PDB entry 9DLD | electron microscopy, 3.20 A resolution | chains A and B of the 3 polymer chains in the assembly

Chain A:
Molecule: Dynein heavy chain, cytoplasmic
Organism: Saccharomyces cerevisiae
Reference sequence: P36022 (DYHC_YEAST); the construct has insertions or renumbered stretches relative to UniProt, so the offset changes along the chain: 1221-1488 = UniProt 1219-1486; 1511-4092 = UniProt 1511-4092
Chain sequence (2875 residues; row label = number of the first residue in the row; note: 22 numbers in that range are skipped by the numbering (no residue carries them; nothing is unmodelled there); a row labelled like 1488A-1488X holds insertion residues (1488A, then the next letters in order)):
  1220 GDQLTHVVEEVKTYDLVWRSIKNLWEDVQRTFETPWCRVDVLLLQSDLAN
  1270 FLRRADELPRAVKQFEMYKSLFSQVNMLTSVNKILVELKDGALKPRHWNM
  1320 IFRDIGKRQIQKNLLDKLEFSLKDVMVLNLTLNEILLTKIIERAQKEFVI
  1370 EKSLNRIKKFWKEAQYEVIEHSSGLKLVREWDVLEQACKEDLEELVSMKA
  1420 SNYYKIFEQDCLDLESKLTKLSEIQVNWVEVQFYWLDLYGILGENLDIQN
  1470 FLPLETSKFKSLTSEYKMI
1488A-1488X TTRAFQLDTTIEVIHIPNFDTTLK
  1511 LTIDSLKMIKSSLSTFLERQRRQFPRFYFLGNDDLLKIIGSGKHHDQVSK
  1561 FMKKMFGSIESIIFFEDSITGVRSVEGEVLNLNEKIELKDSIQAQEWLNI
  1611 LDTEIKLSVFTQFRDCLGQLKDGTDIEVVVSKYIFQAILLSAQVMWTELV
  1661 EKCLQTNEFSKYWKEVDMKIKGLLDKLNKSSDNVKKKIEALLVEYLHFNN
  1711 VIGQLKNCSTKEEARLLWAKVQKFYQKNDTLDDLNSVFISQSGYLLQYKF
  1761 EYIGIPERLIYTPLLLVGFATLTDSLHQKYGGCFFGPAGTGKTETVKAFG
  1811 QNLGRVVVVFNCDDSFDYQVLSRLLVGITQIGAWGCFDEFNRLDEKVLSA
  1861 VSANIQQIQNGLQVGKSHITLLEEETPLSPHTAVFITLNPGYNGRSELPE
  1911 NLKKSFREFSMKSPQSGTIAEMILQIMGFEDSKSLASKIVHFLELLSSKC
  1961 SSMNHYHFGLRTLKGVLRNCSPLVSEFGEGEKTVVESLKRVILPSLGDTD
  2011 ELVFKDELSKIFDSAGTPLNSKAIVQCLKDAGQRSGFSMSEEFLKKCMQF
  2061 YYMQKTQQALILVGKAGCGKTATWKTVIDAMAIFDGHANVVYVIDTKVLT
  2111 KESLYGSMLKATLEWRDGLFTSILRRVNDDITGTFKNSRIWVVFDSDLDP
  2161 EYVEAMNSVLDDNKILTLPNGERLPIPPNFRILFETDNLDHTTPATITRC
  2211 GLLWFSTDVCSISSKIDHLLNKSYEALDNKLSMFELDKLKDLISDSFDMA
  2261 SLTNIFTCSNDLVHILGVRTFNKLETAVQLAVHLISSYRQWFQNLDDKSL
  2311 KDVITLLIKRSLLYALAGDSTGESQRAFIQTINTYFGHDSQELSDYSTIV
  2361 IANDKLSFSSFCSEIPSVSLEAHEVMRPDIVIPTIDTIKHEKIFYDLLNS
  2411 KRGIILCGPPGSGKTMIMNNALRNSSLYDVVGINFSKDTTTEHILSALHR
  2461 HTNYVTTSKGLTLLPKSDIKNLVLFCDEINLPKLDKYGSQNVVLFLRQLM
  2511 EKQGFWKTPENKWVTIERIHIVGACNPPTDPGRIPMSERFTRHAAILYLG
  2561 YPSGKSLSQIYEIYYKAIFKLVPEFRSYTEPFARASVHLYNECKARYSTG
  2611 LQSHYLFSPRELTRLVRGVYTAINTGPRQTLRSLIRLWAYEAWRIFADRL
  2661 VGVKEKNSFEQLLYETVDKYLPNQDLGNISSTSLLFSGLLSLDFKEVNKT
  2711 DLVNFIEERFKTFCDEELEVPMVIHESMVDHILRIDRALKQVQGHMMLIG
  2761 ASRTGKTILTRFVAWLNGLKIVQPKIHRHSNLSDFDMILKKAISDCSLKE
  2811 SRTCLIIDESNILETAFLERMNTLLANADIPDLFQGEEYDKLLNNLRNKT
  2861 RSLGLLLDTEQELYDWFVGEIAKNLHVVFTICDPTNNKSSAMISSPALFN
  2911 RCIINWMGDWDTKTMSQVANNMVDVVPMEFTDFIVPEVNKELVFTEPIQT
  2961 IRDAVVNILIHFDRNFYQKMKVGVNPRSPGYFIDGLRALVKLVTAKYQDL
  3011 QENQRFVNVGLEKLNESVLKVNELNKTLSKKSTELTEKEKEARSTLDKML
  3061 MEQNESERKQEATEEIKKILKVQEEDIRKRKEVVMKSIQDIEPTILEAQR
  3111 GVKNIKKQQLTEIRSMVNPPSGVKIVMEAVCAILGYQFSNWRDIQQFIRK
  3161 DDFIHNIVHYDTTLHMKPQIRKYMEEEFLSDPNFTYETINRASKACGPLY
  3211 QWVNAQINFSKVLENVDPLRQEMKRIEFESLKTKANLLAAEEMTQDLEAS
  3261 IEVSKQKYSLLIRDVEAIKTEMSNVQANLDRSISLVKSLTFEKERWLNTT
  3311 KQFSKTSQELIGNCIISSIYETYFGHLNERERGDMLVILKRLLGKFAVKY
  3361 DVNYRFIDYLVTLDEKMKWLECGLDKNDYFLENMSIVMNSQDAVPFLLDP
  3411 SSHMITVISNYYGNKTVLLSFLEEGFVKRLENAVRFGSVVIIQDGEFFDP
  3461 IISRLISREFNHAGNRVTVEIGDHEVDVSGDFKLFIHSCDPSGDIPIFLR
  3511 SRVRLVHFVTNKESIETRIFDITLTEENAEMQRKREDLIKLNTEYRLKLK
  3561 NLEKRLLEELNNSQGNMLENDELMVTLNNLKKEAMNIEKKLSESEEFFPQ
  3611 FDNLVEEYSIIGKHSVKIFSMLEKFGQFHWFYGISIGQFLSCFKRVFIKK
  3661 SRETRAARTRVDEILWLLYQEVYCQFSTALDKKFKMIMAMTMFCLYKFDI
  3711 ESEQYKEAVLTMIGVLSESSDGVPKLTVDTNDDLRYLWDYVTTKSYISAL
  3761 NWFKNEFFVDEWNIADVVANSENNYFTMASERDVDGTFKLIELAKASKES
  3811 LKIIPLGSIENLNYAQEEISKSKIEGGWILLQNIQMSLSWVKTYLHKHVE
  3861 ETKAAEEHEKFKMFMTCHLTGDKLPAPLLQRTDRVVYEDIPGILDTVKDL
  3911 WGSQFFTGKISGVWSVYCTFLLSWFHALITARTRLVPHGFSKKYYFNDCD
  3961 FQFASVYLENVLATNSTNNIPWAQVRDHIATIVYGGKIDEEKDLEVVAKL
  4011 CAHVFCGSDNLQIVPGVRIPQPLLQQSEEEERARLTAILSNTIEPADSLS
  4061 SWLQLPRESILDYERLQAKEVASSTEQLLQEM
Not modelled in the structure: 1220-1442, 1488A-1488X, 1903-1905, 2119-2124, 2237-2244, 3035-3288, 3573-3581, 3661-3669, 3737-3740, 3860-3866, 3917-3920, 4092
Construct notes: expression tag (1220); conflict Phe-1575 (Leu in P36022), Ser-1578 (Phe in P36022), Glu-1668 (Gln in P36022), Val-1777 (Ile in P36022), Val-1984 (Ile in P36022), Val-2936 (Ile in P36022), Gln-3266 (Arg in P36022), Gly-3343 (Ala in P36022), Val-3444 (Ile in P36022), Arg-3556 (Lys in P36022), Asp-3742 (Asn in P36022), Val-3895 (Phe in P36022), Asp-4072 (Asn in P36022)
Metal / ion sites: Mg2+: Thr-2081, Glu-2195 (together with ATP)
Residues lining bound ligands:
  - ADP (adenosine-5'-diphosphate), molecule 1: Leu-1769, Ile-1770, Thr-1772, Leu-1775, Pro-1797, Ala-1798, Gly-1799, Thr-1800, Gly-1801, Lys-1802, Thr-1803, Glu-1804, Pro-1924, Ile-1929, Leu-1970, Arg-1971, Lys-1974
  - ADP, molecule 2: Ile-2390, Val-2391, Ile-2392, Thr-2394, Thr-2397, Pro-2419, Pro-2420, Gly-2421, Ser-2422, Gly-2423, Lys-2424, Thr-2425, Met-2426, Ile-2570, Tyr-2571, Tyr-2574, Pro-2619, Arg-2620, Thr-2623
  - ADP, molecule 3: Val-2730, Pro-2731, Met-2732, Val-2733, Ile-2734, His-2735, Met-2738, Ala-2761, Ser-2762, Arg-2763, Thr-2764, Gly-2765, Lys-2766, Thr-2767, Ile-2768, Cys-2892, Trp-2920, Val-2928, Ile-2993, Arg-2997, Glu-3469, Arg-3512
  - ATP (adenosine-5'-triphosphate): Phe-2047, Ser-2048, Phe-2053, Lys-2075, Ala-2076, Gly-2077, Cys-2078, Gly-2079, Lys-2080, Thr-2081, Ala-2082, Asp-2155, Glu-2195, Val-2219, Cys-2220, Ser-2224, Lys-2225, His-2228, Leu-2229, Glu-2285, Arg-2507, Arg-2549, Arg-2552
Swiss-Prot annotation at these positions:
  - binding site (ATP): Gly-1796 to Thr-1803, Gly-2074 to Thr-2081, Gly-2418 to Thr-2425, Gly-2760 to Thr-2767
Reported in the primary citation:
  - mutagenesis - D2868K: increased catalytic activity
  - mutagenesis - D2868K: unchanged binding to Lis1 (citing earlier work)

Chain B:
Molecule: Nuclear distribution protein PAC1
Organism: Saccharomyces cerevisiae
Reference sequence: P39946 (LIS1_YEAST); residue numbers follow UniProt; this construct covers 1-494
Chain sequence (495 residues; row label = number of the first residue in the row; numbering starts at 0):
     0 GMTNWQQQLPLTDTQKNELDKSVLRYLNWNYKQTVRHEHAQDYESVRHAI
    50 VTLSGFLLQESVDRQEFISNNDTSNESMVDIDELLLPKKWNSIVRLQKKI
   100 IELEQNTETLVSQIKDLNTQVSELAQFKPTTSNGTSAHNVLKWIPRNLPS
   150 CLINVESSVTSVKLHPNLPIVFVATDHGKLYAFDLFNYTIPLASLQSHTK
   200 AITSMDVLFTNYTNSSKKNYLVIVTASKDLQIHVFKWVSEECKFQQIRSL
   250 LGHEHIVSAVKIWQKNNDVHIASCSRDQTVKIWDFHNGWSLKTFQPHSQW
   300 VRSIDVLGDYIISGSHDTTLRLTHWPSGNGLSVGTGHEFPIEKVKFIHFI
   350 EDSPEIRFRTPSTDRYKNWGMQYCVSASRDRTIKIWEIPLPTLMAHRAPI
   400 PNPTDSNFRCVLTLKGHLSWVRDISIRGQYLFSCADDKSVRCWDLNTGQC
   450 LHVWEKLHTGFVNCLDLDVDFDSNVTPRQMMVTGGLDCKSNVFMR
Not modelled in the structure: 0-138, 212-215, 350-355, 390-404
Construct notes: expression tag (0)
Reported in the primary citation:
  - mutagenesis - R275A/R301A/R378A/W419A/K437A: abolished catalytic activity with Dynein heavy chain, cytoplasmic (chain A)
  - mutagenesis - R275A/R301A/R378A/W419A/K437A: abolished binding to Dynein heavy chain, cytoplasmic (chain A) (citing earlier work)

Interface between chain A and chain B:
Pairs across the interface (20):
  Val-2935(A) with Gln-244(B), hydrogen bond (backbone-side chain)
  Pro-2937(A) with Gln-245(B)
  Glu-2939(A) with Ile-246(B); Arg-247(B), salt bridge; Ser-248(B), hydrogen bond (backbone-backbone)
  Phe-2940(A) with Leu-250(B)
  Thr-2941(A) with Leu-250(B)
  Asp-2942(A) with Leu-250(B)
  Gln-2959(A) with Asn-286(B); Trp-288(B)
  Thr-2960(A) with Asn-286(B)
  Arg-2962(A) with Gln-245(B); Ile-246(B), hydrogen bond (side chain-backbone)
  Tyr-3007(A) with Gln-245(B)
  Gln-3011(A) with Gln-195(B), hydrogen bond (side chain-backbone); Ser-196(B), hydrogen bond (side chain-backbone)
  Gln-3014(A) with Thr-198(B)
  Arg-3015(A) with Gln-195(B); Thr-198(B)
  Asn-3018(A) with Thr-198(B), hydrogen bond
Also at the interface, not in a pair above, chain A (15 interface residues in all): Val-2936
Also at the interface, not in a pair above, chain B (14 interface residues in all): Asp-228, Gln-230, His-232

Overview:
Chain A and chain B form an interface of 15 and 14 residues respectively; the contacts include 6 hydrogen
bonds and 1 salt bridge. Polar contacts include Glu-2939(A)/Arg-247(B), Val-2935(A)/Gln-244(B) and
Arg-2962(A)/Ile-246(B). The paper reports that D2868K of chain A increases catalytic activity;
R275A/R301A/R378A/W419A/K437A of chain B abolish catalytic activity with Dynein heavy chain, cytoplasmic
(chain A).
Here chain A is Dynein heavy chain, cytoplasmic and chain B is Nuclear distribution protein PAC1, both from
Saccharomyces cerevisiae. Entry 9DLD (CryoEM structures of yeast cytoplasmic dynein in the presence of ATP and
Lis1) was determined by electron microscopy, deposited together with 9DJ7, 9DJU, 9DJZ, 9DK0, 9DKH, 9DKM and 6
further entries.
